PDB entry 7FIK | electron microscopy, 3.70 A resolution | chains A and S of the 32 polymer chains in the assembly

[Chain A]
Protein: MGC83295 protein
Organism: Xenopus laevis
UniProt: Q642R6 (Q642R6_XENLA); residue numbers follow UniProt; this construct covers 1-2011
Sequence (2011 residues; each row starts with the number of its first residue):
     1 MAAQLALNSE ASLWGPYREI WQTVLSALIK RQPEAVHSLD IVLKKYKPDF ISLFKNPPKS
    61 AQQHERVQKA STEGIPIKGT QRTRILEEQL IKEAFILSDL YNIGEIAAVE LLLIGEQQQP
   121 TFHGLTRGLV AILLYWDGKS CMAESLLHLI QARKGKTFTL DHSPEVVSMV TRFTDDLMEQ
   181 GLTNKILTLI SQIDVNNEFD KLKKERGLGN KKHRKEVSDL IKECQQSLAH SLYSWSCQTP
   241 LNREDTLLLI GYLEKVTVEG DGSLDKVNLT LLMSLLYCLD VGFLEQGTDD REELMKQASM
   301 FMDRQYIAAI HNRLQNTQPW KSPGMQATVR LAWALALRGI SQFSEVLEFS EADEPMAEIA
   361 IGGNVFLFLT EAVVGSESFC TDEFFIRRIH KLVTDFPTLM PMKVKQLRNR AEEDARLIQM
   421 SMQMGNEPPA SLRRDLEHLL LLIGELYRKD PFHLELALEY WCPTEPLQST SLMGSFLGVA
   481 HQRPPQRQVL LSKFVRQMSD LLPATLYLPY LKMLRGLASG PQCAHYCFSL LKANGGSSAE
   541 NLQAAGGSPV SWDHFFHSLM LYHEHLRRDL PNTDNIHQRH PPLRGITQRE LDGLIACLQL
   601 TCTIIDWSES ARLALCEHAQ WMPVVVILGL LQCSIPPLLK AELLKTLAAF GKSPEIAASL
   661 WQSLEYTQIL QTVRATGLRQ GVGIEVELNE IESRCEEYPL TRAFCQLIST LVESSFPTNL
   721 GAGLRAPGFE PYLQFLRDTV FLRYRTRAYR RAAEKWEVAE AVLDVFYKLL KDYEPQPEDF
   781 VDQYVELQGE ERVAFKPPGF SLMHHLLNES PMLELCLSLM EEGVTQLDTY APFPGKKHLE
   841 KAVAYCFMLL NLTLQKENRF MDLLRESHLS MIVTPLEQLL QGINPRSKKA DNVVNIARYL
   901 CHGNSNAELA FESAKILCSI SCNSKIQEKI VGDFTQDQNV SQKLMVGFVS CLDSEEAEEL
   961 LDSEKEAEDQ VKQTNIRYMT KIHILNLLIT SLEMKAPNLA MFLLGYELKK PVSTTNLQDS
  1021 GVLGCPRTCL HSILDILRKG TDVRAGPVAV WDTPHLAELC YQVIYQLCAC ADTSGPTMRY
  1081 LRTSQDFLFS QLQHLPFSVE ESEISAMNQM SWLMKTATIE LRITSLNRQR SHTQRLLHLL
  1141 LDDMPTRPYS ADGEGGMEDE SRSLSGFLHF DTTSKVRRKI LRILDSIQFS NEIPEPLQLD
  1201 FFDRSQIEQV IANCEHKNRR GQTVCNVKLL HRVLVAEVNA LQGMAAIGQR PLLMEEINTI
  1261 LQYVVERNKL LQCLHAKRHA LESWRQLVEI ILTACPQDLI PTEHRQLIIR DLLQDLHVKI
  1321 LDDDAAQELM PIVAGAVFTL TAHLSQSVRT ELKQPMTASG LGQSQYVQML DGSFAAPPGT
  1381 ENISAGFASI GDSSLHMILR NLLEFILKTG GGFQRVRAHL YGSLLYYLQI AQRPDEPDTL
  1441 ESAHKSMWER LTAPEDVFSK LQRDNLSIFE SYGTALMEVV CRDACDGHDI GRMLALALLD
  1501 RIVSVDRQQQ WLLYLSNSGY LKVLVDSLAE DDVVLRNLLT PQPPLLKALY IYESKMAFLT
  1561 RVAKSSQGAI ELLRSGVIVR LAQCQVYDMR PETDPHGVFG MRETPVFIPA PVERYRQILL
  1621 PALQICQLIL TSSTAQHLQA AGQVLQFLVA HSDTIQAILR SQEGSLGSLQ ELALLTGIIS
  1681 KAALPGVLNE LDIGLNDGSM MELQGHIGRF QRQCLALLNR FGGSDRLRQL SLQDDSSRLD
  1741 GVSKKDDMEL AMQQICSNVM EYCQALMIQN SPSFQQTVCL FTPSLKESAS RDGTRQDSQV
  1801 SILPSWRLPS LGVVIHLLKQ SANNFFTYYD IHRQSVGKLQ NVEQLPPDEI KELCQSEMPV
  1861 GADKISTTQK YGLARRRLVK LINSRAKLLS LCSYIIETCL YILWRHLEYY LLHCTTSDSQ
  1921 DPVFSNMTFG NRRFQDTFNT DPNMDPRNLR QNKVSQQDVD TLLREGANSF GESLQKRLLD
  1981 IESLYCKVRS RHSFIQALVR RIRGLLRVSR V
Unresolved in the structure: 1-15, 56, 70-73, 103-105, 464-478, 537-546, 572-578, 958-967, 1148-1174, 1219-1226, 1353-1381, 1594-1607, 1662-1663, 1694-1696, 1785-1800, 1860-1864, 1917-1955, 1986-1993

[Chain S]
Protein: Nuclear pore complex protein Nup93
Organism: Xenopus laevis
UniProt: Q7ZX96 (NUP93_XENLA); residues 1-820 here = UniProt positions 1-820
Sequence (820 residues; each row starts with the number of its first residue):
     1 MDGEGFGELL QQAEQLAAET EGVTELPHVE RNLQEIQQAG ERLRSKTMTR TSQESANVKA
    61 SVLLGSRGLD ISHISQRLES LSAATTFEPL EPVKDTDIQG FLKNEKDNAL LSAIEESRKR
   121 TFVMAEEYHR ESMLVEWEQV KQRVLHTLLA SGEDALDFTQ ESETSYISES GAPGRSSLDN
   181 VEMAYARQMY MYNEKVVSGH LQPSLVDLCT EAAERLDDKN VSDLWVMVKQ MTDVPLIPAS
   241 DTLKSRCSGQ MQMAFVRQAL NYLEQSYKNY TLISVFANLQ QAQLGGVPGT YNLVRSFLNI
   301 RLPTPIPGLQ DGEIEGYPVW ALIYYCMRCG DLMAAQQVVN RAQHQLGDFK NCFQEYIHNK
   361 DRRLSPTTEN KLRLHYRRAV RASTDPYKRA VYCIIGRCDV SDNHSEVADK TEDYLWLKLS
   421 QVCFEDEANS SPQDRLTLPQ FQKQLFEDYG ESHFAVNQQP YLYFQVLFLT AQFEAAIAFL
   481 FRLERTRCHA VHVALALFEL KLLLKSTGQS AQLLSQEPGE PQGVRRLNFI RLLMLYTRKF
   541 EPTDPREALQ YFYFLRNEKD NQGESMFLRC VSELVIESRE FDMLLGKLEK DGSRKPGAID
   601 KFTRDTKTII NKVASVAENK GLFEEAAKLY DLAKNPDKVL ELTNKLLSPV VSQISAPQSN
   661 RERLKNMALA IAERYKSQGV SAEKSINSTF YLLLDLITFF DEYHAGHIDL SFDVIERLKL
   721 VPLSQDSVEE RVAAFRNFSD EIRHNLSEIL LATMNILFTQ YKRLKGSGPT TLGRPQRVQE
   781 DKDSVLRSQA RALITFAGMI PYRMSGDTNA RLVQMEVLMN
Unresolved in the structure: 1-100, 153-820

[Chain A / chain S interface]
Residue-residue contacts (23; chain A residue first):
  Ile1119(A) with Phe101(S), hydrophobic
  Gln1286(A) with Glu105(S)
  Thr1293(A) with Asn108(S)
  Gln1429(A) with Lys119(S)
  Asp1435(A) with Phe122(S)
  Ala1497(A) with Glu116(S)
  Glu1553(A) with Arg120(S)
  Ser1554(A) with Arg120(S)
  Ala1557(A) with Arg120(S); Met124(S)
  Thr1560(A) with Tyr128(S)
  Arg1561(A) with Met124(S)
  Ala1563(A) with Tyr128(S)
  Lys1564(A) with Glu131(S)
  Gln1624(A) with Tyr128(S), hydrogen bond (backbone-side chain)
  Ile1625(A) with Tyr128(S), hydrogen bond (backbone-side chain)
  Gln1627(A) with Tyr128(S)
  Leu1628(A) with Tyr128(S), hydrogen bond (backbone-side chain)
  Leu1630(A) with Val135(S)
  Thr1631(A) with Glu131(S)
  Arg2007(A) with Glu138(S)
  Arg2010(A) with Trp137(S)
  Val2011(A) with Trp137(S)
Other interface residues (no listed pair), chain A (26 interface residues in all): Arg1122, Ile1290, Asp1500, Tyr1901
Other interface residues (no listed pair), chain S (15 interface residues in all): Asn104, Val144

[Overview]
26 residues of chain A face 15 of chain S across their interface, with 3 hydrogen bonds. Polar contacts
include Gln1624(A)-Tyr128(S), Ile1625(A)-Tyr128(S) and Leu1628(A)-Tyr128(S).
Here chain A is MGC83295 protein and chain S is Nuclear pore complex protein Nup93, both from Xenopus laevis.
Entry 7FIK (The cryo-EM structure of the CR subunit from X. laevis NPC) was determined by electron microscopy
(same publication as 7FIL).
